Entry 3SF5 (X-ray diffraction, 2.50 A resolution); this record covers chains A and C of the 4 polymer chains in the assembly.

# Chain A (and C)
Protein: Urease accessory protein ureF
Source organism: Helicobacter pylori
Notes: chain C of this document is another copy of the same molecule, construct and numbering; everything in this record applies to it too
UniProtKB: Q09065 (UREF_HELPY); residues 1-254 here = UniProt positions 1-254
Chain sequence (254 residues; each row starts with the number of its first residue):
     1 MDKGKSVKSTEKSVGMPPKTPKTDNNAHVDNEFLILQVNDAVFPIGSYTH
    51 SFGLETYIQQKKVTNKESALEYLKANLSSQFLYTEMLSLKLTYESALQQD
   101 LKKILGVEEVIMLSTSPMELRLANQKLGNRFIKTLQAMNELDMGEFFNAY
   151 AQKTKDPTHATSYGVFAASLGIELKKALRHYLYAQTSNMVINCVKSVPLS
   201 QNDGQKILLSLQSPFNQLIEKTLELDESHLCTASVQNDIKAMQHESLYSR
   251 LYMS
Not modelled in the structure: 1-25 (chain C: 1-24)
What the authors report for this chain:
  - conformationally variable residues (order/disorder transition, side-chain flip): Tyr-48, His-50 to Gly-53, Gln-236 to Gln-243, His-244 to Ser-254
  - contacts within the chain: Ser-51/Ser-254 (backbone contact), Gly-53/Ser-254 (backbone contact), Glu-119/Arg-250 (hydrogen bond), His-244/Arg-250 (backbone contact)
  - mutagenesis - Y48A, R250A: unchanged binding to Urease accessory protein ureH
  - mutagenesis - Y48A, R250A: abolished binding to UreG
  - mutagenesis - Y48A, R250A: decreased catalytic activity (urease activity)

# Chain A / chain C interface
Residue-residue contacts - 62 pairs, chain A then chain C:
  Asn-26(A) / Ser-210(C)  hydrogen bond
  His-28(A) / Gln-212(C)
  His-28(A) / Ser-213(C)  hydrogen bond
  Val-29(A) / Gln-212(C)
  Asp-30(A) / Gln-212(C)  hydrogen bond (backbone-side chain)
  Asp-30(A) / Asn-216(C)  hydrogen bond
  Glu-32(A) / Arg-179(C)  salt bridge
  Phe-33(A) / Arg-179(C)
  Phe-33(A) / Gln-212(C)
  Phe-33(A) / Phe-215(C)  hydrophobic
  Phe-33(A) / Asn-216(C)
  Leu-34(A) / Gln-212(C)
  Leu-36(A) / His-180(C)
  Leu-36(A) / Tyr-183(C)
  Gln-37(A) / Tyr-183(C)
  Gln-37(A) / Gln-205(C)  hydrogen bond
  Gln-37(A) / Leu-208(C)
  Gln-37(A) / Leu-209(C)
  Gln-37(A) / Gln-212(C)
  Asp-40(A) / Tyr-183(C)  hydrogen bond
  Asp-40(A) / Ser-187(C)  hydrogen bond
  Val-42(A) / Ser-187(C)
  Val-42(A) / Ile-191(C)  hydrophobic
  Phe-43(A) / Gln-205(C)
  Pro-44(A) / Gln-201(C)
  Pro-44(A) / Gln-205(C)
  Ala-137(A) / Asn-202(C)
  Ala-137(A) / Lys-206(C)  hydrogen bond (backbone-side chain)
  Met-138(A) / Gln-205(C)
  Asn-139(A) / Lys-206(C)
  Glu-140(A) / Leu-209(C)
  Glu-140(A) / Ser-210(C)
  Leu-141(A) / Leu-209(C)
  Arg-179(A) / Glu-32(C)
  Arg-179(A) / Phe-33(C)
  His-180(A) / Leu-36(C)
  Tyr-183(A) / Leu-36(C)
  Tyr-183(A) / Gln-37(C)
  Tyr-183(A) / Asp-40(C)  hydrogen bond
  Ser-187(A) / Asp-40(C)  hydrogen bond
  Ser-187(A) / Val-42(C)
  Ile-191(A) / Val-42(C)  hydrophobic
  Gln-201(A) / Pro-44(C)
  Asn-202(A) / Ala-137(C)
  Gln-205(A) / Gln-37(C)  hydrogen bond
  Gln-205(A) / Phe-43(C)
  Gln-205(A) / Pro-44(C)
  Gln-205(A) / Met-138(C)
  Lys-206(A) / Ala-137(C)  hydrogen bond (side chain-backbone)
  Leu-208(A) / Gln-37(C)
  Leu-209(A) / Gln-37(C)
  Leu-209(A) / Leu-141(C)  hydrophobic
  Ser-210(A) / Glu-140(C)
  Gln-212(A) / His-28(C)
  Gln-212(A) / Val-29(C)
  Gln-212(A) / Asp-30(C)  hydrogen bond (side chain-backbone)
  Gln-212(A) / Phe-33(C)
  Gln-212(A) / Leu-34(C)
  Gln-212(A) / Gln-37(C)
  Phe-215(A) / Phe-33(C)  hydrophobic
  Asn-216(A) / Asp-30(C)  hydrogen bond
  Asn-216(A) / Phe-33(C)
Interface residues without a listed pair, chain A (37 interface residues in all): Thr-134, Lys-176, Ser-213, Ile-219
Interface residues without a listed pair, chain C (36 interface residues in all): Thr-134, Asn-139, Leu-182, Ile-219

# Overview
37 residues of chain A and 36 residues of chain C are in contact, with 14 hydrogen bonds and 1 salt bridge.
Among the polar pairs are Glu-32(A)/Arg-179(C), Asn-26(A)/Ser-210(C) and His-28(A)/Ser-213(C). From the paper:
Y48A and R250A of chain A abolish binding to UreG; conformational variability at Tyr-48(A), His-50(A) and
Gln-236(A) among others.
Both chains are Urease accessory protein ureF (Helicobacter pylori). Entry 3SF5 (Crystal Structure of
Helicobacter pylori Urease Accessory Protein UreF/H complex) was determined by X-ray diffraction together with
3O1Q from the same study.
